Entry 6G09 (X-ray diffraction, 1.40 A resolution); this record covers chain A.

Chain A:
Protein: Glycoside hydrolase family 8 domain protein
Source organism: Teredinibacter turnerae (strain ATCC 39867 / T7901)
Notes: EC 3.2.1.-
UniProtKB: C5BJ89 (C5BJ89_TERTT); residues 4-399 here correspond to UniProt positions 41-436 (UniProt number = residue number + 37)
Chain sequence (399 residues; numbered 1 to 399; the number before each row is that of its first residue):
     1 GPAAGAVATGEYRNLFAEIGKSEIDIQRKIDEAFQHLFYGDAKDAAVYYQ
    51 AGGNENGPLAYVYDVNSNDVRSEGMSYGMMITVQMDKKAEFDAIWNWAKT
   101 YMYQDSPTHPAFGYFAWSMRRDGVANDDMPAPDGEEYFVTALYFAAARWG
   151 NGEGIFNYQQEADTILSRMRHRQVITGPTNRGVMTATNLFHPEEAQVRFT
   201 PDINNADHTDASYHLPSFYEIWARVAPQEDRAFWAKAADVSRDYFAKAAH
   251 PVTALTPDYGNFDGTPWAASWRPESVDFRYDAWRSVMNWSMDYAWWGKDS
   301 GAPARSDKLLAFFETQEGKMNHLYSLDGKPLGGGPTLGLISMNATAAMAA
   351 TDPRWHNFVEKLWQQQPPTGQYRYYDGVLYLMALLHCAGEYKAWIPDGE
Unresolved in the structure: 1-4, 397-399
Differences from the reference sequence: expression tag (1-3)
Reported in the primary citation:
  - catalytic residues: Glu-73, Asp-281 (by similarity / conservation)

In short:
The paper reports catalytic residues Glu-73 and Asp-281.
Chain A is Glycoside hydrolase family 8 domain protein (Teredinibacter turnerae (strain ATCC 39867 / T7901));
the structure, Crystal Structure of a GH8 xylobiose complex from Teredinibacter turnerae, was determined by
X-ray diffraction, deposited together with 6G00, 6G0B and 6G0N.
